PDB entry 8H0D | X-ray diffraction, 2.01 A resolution | chain A

[Chain A]
Protein: SGNH/GDSL hydrolase family protein
Source organism: Vibrio alginolyticus
UniProtKB: A0A7Y4B3E8 (A0A7Y4B3E8_VIBAL); residues 1-418 here = UniProt positions 1-418
Sequence (426 residues; numbered -1 to 424; the number before each row is that of its first residue; numbers below 1 keep their minus sign (Met-1 is residue -1)):
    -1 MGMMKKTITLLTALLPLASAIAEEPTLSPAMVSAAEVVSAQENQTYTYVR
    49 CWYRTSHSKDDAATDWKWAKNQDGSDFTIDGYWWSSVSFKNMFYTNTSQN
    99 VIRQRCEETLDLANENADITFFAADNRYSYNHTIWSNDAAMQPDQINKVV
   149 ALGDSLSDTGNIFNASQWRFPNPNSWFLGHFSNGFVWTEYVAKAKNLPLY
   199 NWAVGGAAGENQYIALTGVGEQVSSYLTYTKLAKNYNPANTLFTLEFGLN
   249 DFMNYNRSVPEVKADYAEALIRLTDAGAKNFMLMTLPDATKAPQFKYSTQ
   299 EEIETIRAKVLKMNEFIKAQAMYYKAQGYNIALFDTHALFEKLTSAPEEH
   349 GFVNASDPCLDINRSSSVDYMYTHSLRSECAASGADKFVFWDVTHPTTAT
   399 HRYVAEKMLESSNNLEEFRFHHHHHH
Unresolved in the structure: -1 to 28, 419-424
Disulfides: Cys49-Cys104, Cys357-Cys378
Sequence notes: initiating methionine (-1); expression tag (0, 419-424)
Ligand contacts: docosa-4,7,10,13,16,19-hexaenoic acid (HXA): Asp152, Ser153, Leu154, Trp185, Gly203, Gly204, Ala205, Glu244, Leu247, Asn248, Met251, Asn252, Met282, Thr283, Leu284, Pro285, Ala287, Ala290, Thr334, Phe338, Phe388, Thr392, His393, Pro394, Thr398, His399, Val402, Met406
Reported in the primary citation:
  - mutagenesis - G204A, H393A: abolished catalytic activity

[Summary]
Bound to chain A: docosa-4,7,10,13,16,19-hexaenoic acid. The paper reports that G204A and H393A abolish
catalytic activity.
Chain A is SGNH/GDSL hydrolase family protein (Vibrio alginolyticus); the structure, Structure of the
thermolabile hemolysin from Vibrio alginolyticus (in complex with docosahexaenoic acid), was determined by
X-ray diffraction (same publication as 8H09, 8H0A, 8H0B and 8H0C).
